PDB entry 6O7E | electron microscopy, 3.20 A resolution | chains B and H of the 8 polymer chains in the assembly

== Chain B ==
Protein: Csm2
Organism: Thermococcus onnurineus (strain NA1)
UniProtKB: B6YWB9 (B6YWB9_THEON); numbering as in UniProt (aligned over 1-186)
Amino-acid sequence (187 residues; each row starts with the number of its first residue; numbering starts at 0):
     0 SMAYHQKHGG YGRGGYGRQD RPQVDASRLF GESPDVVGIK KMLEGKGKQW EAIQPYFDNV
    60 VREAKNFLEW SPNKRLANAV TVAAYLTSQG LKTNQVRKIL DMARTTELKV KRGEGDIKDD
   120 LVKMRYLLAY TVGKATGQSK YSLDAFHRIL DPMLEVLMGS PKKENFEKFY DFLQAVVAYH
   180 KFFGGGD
Unresolved in the structure: 0-22, 42-45, 186
Construct notes: expression tag (0)

== Chain H ==
Molecule: 40-nt RNA strand
Sequence (40 nucleotides; row label = number of the first residue in the row):
     1 CCCUGGCGCC CAAUACGCAA ACCGCCUCUG CCCGCGGGCG
Unresolved in the structure: 1-16, 36-40

== How chain B and chain H interact ==
Pairs across the interface (5):
  Lys91(B) with C23(H), base contact; G24(H), base contact
  Asn93(B) with G24(H), hydrogen bond to the base
  Thr135(B) with A20(H), hydrogen bond to the phosphate
  Gln137(B) with A21(H), hydrogen bond to the phosphate
Other interface residues (no listed pair), chain B (7 interface residues in all): Gly136, Lys180, Gly185
Other interface residues (no listed pair), chain H (5 interface residues in all): C25

== Overview ==
7 residues of chain B face 5 of chain H across their interface; the contacts include 3 hydrogen bonds. Polar
pairs include Asn93(B)-G24(H), Thr135(B)-A20(H) and Gln137(B)-A21(H).
Chain B is Csm2 (Thermococcus onnurineus (strain NA1)) and chain H is a 40-nt RNA strand; the structure,
Cryo-EM structure of Csm-crRNA-target RNA ternary complex in complex with AMPPNP in type III-A CRISPR-Cas
system, was determined by electron microscopy together with 6O73, 6O74, 6O75, 6O78, 6O79, 6O7B and 3 further
entries from the same study.
